Entry 6FBR (X-ray diffraction, 2.10 A resolution); this record covers chains A and D of the 4 polymer chains in the assembly.

== Chain A ==
Name: Retinoic acid receptor RXR-alpha
Source organism: Homo sapiens
UniProtKB: P19793 (RXRA_HUMAN), isoform P19793-2; residues 130-212 here correspond to UniProt positions 33-115 (UniProt number = residue number - 97)
Sequence (87 residues; numbered 126 to 212; the number before each row is that of its first residue):
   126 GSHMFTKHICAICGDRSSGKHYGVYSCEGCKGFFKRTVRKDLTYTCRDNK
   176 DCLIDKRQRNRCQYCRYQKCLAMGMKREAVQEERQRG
Not modelled in the structure: 126-130, 209-212
Differences from the reference sequence: expression tag (126-129)
Disulfides: Cys-171/Cys-187, Cys-177/Cys-190
Bound ions: Zn2+: Cys-135, Cys-138, Cys-152, Cys-155

== Chain D ==
Molecule: 17-nt DNA strand
Sequence (17 nucleotides; numbered 1 to 17; the number before each row is that of its first residue):
     1 GATGAACTTTGACCCAG

== Chain A / chain D interface ==
Contacting residue pairs - 13 pairs, chain A then chain D:
  Glu-153(A) with DG11(D), sugar contact; DA12(D), base contact; DC13(D), hydrogen bond to the base
  Gly-154(A) with DG11(D), phosphate contact
  Phe-158(A) with DT10(D), phosphate contact
  Arg-161(A) with DT10(D), salt bridge to the phosphate; DG11(D), hydrogen bond to the base
  Arg-184(A) with DG11(D), salt bridge to the phosphate
  Asn-185(A) with DT10(D), sugar contact; DG11(D), hydrogen bond to the phosphate
  Gln-188(A) with DT9(D), phosphate contact; DT10(D), hydrogen bond to the phosphate
  Arg-191(A) with DG11(D), salt bridge to the phosphate
Interface residues without a listed pair, chain A (9 interface residues in all): Lys-156

== Summary ==
9 residues of chain A face 5 of chain D across their interface, with 4 hydrogen bonds and 3 salt bridges.
Among the polar pairs are Glu-153(A)/DC13(D), Arg-161(A)/DG11(D) and Asn-185(A)/DG11(D). The Zn2+ site is
built by Cys-135(A), Cys-138(A), Cys-152(A) and Cys-155(A).
Chain A is Retinoic acid receptor RXR-alpha (Homo sapiens) and chain D is a 17-nt DNA strand; the structure,
Crystal Structure of the Human Retinoid X Receptor DNA-Binding Domain Bound to the Human MEp DR1 ..., was
determined by X-ray diffraction together with 6FBQ from the same study.
